2D7D - chains A and B of the 3 polymer chains in the assembly; structure by X-ray diffraction, 2.10 A resolution.

# Chain A
Molecule: UvrABC system protein B
Source organism: Bacillus subtilis
Notes: EC 3.1.-.-
UniProt: P37954 (UVRB_BACSU); residue numbers follow UniProt; this construct covers 1-661
Chain sequence (661 residues; numbered 1 to 661; the number before each row is that of its first residue):
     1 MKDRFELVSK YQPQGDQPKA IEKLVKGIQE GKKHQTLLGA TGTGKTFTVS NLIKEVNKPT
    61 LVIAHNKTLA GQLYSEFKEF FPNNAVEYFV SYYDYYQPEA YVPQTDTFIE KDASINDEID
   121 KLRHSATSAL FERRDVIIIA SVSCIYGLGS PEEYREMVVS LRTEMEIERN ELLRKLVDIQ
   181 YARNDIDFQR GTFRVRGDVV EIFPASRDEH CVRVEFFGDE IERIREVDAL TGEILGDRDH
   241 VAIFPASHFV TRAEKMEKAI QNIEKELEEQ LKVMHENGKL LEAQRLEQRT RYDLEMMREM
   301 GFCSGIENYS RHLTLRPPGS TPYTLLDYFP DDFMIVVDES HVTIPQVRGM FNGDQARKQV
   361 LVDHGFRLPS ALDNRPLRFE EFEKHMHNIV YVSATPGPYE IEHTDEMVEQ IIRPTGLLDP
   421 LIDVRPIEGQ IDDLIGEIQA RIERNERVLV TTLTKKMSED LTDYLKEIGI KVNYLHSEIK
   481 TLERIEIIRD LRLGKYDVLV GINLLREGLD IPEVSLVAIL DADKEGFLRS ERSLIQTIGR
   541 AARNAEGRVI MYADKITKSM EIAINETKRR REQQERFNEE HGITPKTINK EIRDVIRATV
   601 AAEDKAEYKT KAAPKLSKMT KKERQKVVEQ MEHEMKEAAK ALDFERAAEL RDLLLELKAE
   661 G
Unresolved in the structure: 1-2, 590-620, 655-661
Small-molecule neighbours: ADP (adenosine-5'-diphosphate): Y11, Q12, P13, Q14, Q17, A40, T41, G42, T43, G44, K45, T46, F47, P414, R543, I588

# Chain B
Molecule: 40-mer from UvrABC system protein B
Source organism: Bacillus subtilis
Notes: EC 3.1.-.-
UniProt: P37954 (UVRB_BACSU); residues 622-661 here = UniProt positions 622-661
Chain sequence (40 residues; numbered 622 to 661; the number before each row is that of its first residue):
   622 KERQKVVEQM EHEMKEAAKA LDFERAAELR DLLLELKAEG
Unresolved in the structure: 660-661

# Chain A / chain B interface
Residue-residue contacts - 19 pairs, chain A then chain B:
  L493(A) - K640(B)
  L493(A) - A641(B)
  M635(A) - L642(B)  hydrophobic
  M635(A) - F644(B)  hydrophobic
  L642(A) - M635(B)  hydrophobic
  L642(A) - R651(B)  hydrogen bond (backbone-side chain)
  F644(A) - M635(B)  hydrophobic
  F644(A) - A639(B)  hydrophobic
  F644(A) - F644(B)
  F644(A) - A647(B)
  F644(A) - A648(B)
  F644(A) - R651(B)
  E645(A) - A648(B)
  E645(A) - R651(B)  salt bridge
  A647(A) - F644(B)
  A648(A) - F644(B)
  R651(A) - L642(B)  hydrogen bond (side chain-backbone)
  R651(A) - F644(B)
  R651(A) - E645(B)  salt bridge
Also at the interface, not in a pair above, chain A (11 interface residues in all): P82, A639, D643
Also at the interface, not in a pair above, chain B (12 interface residues in all): K626, D643

# Overview
11 residues of chain A and 12 residues of chain B are in contact, with 2 hydrogen bonds and 2 salt bridges.
Polar pairs include E645(A)-R651(B), R651(A)-E645(B) and L642(A)-R651(B). Ligands of chain A: ADP.
Here chain A is UvrABC system protein B and chain B is a 40-mer from UvrABC system protein B, both from
Bacillus subtilis. Entry 2D7D (Structural insights into the cryptic DNA dependent ATP-ase activity of UvrB)
was determined by X-ray diffraction.
